Entry 8BTP (electron microscopy, 2.75 A resolution); this record covers chains E and G of the 12 polymer chains in the assembly.

Chain E (and G):
Molecule: NAD(+) hydrolase ThsA
From: Bacillus cereus MSX-D12
Notes: EC 3.2.2.5; chain G of this document is another copy of the same molecule, construct and numbering; everything in this record applies to it too
UniProt: J8G6Z1 (THSA_BACCS); residue numbers follow UniProt; this construct covers 1-476
Amino-acid sequence (479 residues; numbered -2 to 476; the number before each row is that of its first residue; numbers below 1 keep their minus sign (Ser-2 is residue -2)):
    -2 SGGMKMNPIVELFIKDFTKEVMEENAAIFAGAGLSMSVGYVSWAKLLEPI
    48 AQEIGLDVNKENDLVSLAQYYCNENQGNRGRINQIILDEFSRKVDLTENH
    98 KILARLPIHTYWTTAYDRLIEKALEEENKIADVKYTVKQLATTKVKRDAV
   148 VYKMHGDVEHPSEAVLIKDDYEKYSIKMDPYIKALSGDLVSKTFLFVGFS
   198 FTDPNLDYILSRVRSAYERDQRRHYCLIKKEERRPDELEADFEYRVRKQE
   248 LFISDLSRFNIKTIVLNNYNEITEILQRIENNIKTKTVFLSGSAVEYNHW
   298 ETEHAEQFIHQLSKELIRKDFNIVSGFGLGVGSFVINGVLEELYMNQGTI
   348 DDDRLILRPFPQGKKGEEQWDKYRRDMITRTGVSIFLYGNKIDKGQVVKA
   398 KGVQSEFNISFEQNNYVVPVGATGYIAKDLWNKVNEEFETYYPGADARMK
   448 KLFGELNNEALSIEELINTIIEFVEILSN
Unresolved in the structure: -2 to 1, 343-344
Sequence notes: expression tag (-2 to 0); engineered mutation Ala112 (Asn in J8G6Z1)
Small-molecule neighbours:
  - etheno-nad (ENA): Gly28, Ala29, Gly30, Leu31, Met33, Ser34, Asn96, Thr111, Gly195, Phe196, Ser197, Thr199, Tyr266, Ile269
  - 1''-3'gc(etheno)ADPR (RK3; (1S,3S,4R,5R,7R,15R,16S,17R)-5-imidazo[2,1-f]purin-3-yl-10,12-bis(oxidanyl)-10,12-bis(oxidanylidene)-2,6,9,11,13,18-hexaoxa-10$l5,12$l5-diphosphatricyclo[13.2.1.03,7]octadecane-4,16,17-triol): Ser288, Gly289, Ser290, Gly323, Phe324, Gly325, Leu326, Phe357, Gln359, Trp367, Arg371, Lys388, Ala397, Lys398, Gly399, Val400, Glu403
Curated features (UniProtKB/Swiss-Prot):
  - active site: His152 (Proton acceptor)
  - binding site (NAD(+)): Ala23, Asp114, His152
  - binding site (3'cADPR): Gly289, Ser290, Leu326, Phe357, Arg371, Lys388, Gly399, Glu403
  - mutagenesis: His152 (H152A: Loss of NAD(+) hydrolase activity, does not oligomerize correctly), Arg371 (R371A: No resistance to phage SPO1, no oligomerization in absence of signal, a little bit of dimer seen in response to signal)
What the authors report for this chain:
  - mutagenesis - N112A: decreased catalytic activity
  - mutagenesis - N72A/Q73A/N75A, R216A/D217A/R220A, R371A, E403A: decreased catalytic activity on 1"-3' gcADPR

Interface between chain E and chain G:
Residue-residue contacts (56; chain E residue first):
  Ile51(E) - Arg244(G)  hydrogen bond (backbone-side chain)
  Ile51(E) - Leu248(G)  hydrophobic
  Leu53(E) - Tyr241(G)  hydrophobic
  Leu53(E) - Arg244(G)
  Leu53(E) - Leu248(G)  hydrophobic
  Asp54(E) - Tyr241(G)  hydrogen bond (backbone-side chain)
  Lys57(E) - Tyr241(G)
  Glu58(E) - Tyr241(G)  hydrogen bond
  Glu58(E) - Lys245(G)  salt bridge
  Gln66(E) - Asp252(G)
  Gln66(E) - Arg255(G)
  Tyr67(E) - Lys245(G)
  Tyr67(E) - Leu248(G)
  Asn70(E) - Asp252(G)  hydrogen bond
  Asn70(E) - Arg255(G)
  Glu71(E) - Arg244(G)  salt bridge
  Glu71(E) - Leu248(G)
  Lys165(E) - Asp252(G)  salt bridge
  Lys165(E) - Arg255(G)
  Asp166(E) - Arg211(G)  salt bridge
  Glu169(E) - Ser208(G)
  Glu169(E) - Arg209(G)
  Glu169(E) - Arg255(G)  salt bridge
  Glu169(E) - Phe256(G)
  Lys170(E) - Arg211(G)
  Lys170(E) - Ser212(G)
  Ser172(E) - Arg209(G)
  Ser208(E) - Glu169(G)
  Arg209(E) - Glu169(G)
  Arg209(E) - Ser172(G)
  Arg211(E) - Asp166(G)  salt bridge
  Arg211(E) - Lys170(G)
  Ser212(E) - Lys170(G)
  Tyr241(E) - Leu53(G)  hydrophobic
  Tyr241(E) - Asp54(G)  hydrogen bond (side chain-backbone)
  Tyr241(E) - Lys57(G)
  Tyr241(E) - Glu58(G)  hydrogen bond
  Arg244(E) - Ile51(G)  hydrogen bond (side chain-backbone)
  Arg244(E) - Leu53(G)
  Arg244(E) - Glu71(G)  salt bridge
  Lys245(E) - Glu58(G)  salt bridge
  Lys245(E) - Tyr67(G)
  Leu248(E) - Ile51(G)  hydrophobic
  Leu248(E) - Leu53(G)  hydrophobic
  Leu248(E) - Tyr67(G)
  Leu248(E) - Glu71(G)
  Ser251(E) - Asn70(G)
  Asp252(E) - Gln66(G)
  Asp252(E) - Tyr67(G)
  Asp252(E) - Asn70(G)  hydrogen bond
  Asp252(E) - Lys165(G)  salt bridge
  Arg255(E) - Gln66(G)
  Arg255(E) - Asn70(G)
  Arg255(E) - Lys165(G)
  Arg255(E) - Glu169(G)  salt bridge
  Phe256(E) - Glu169(G)
Other interface residues (no listed pair), chain E (30 interface residues in all): Gly52, Ile173, Asp238, Phe249
Other interface residues (no listed pair), chain G (30 interface residues in all): Gly52, Ile173, Asp238, Phe249, Ser251

Summary:
The chain E/chain G interface involves 30 residues from each chain; the contacts include 8 hydrogen bonds and
10 salt bridges. Among the polar pairs are Glu58(E)-Lys245(G), Glu71(E)-Arg244(G) and Lys165(E)-Asp252(G). The
paper reports that N72A/Q73A/N75A, R216A/D217A/R220A and R371A of chain E, among others, reduce catalytic
activity on 1"-3' gcADPR; N112A of chain E reduces catalytic activity.
Both chains are NAD(+) hydrolase ThsA (Bacillus cereus MSX-D12). Entry 8BTP (Helical structure of BcThsA in
complex with 1''-3'gc(etheno)ADPR) was determined by electron microscopy, deposited together with 8BTN and
8BTO.
